PDB entry 2QTA | X-ray diffraction, 1.85 A resolution | chains A and B

# Chain A (and B)
Molecule: Pyruvate dehydrogenase E1 component
From: Escherichia coli
Notes: EC 1.2.4.1; chain B of this document is another copy of the same molecule, construct and numbering; everything in this record applies to it too
Reference sequence: P0AFG8 (ODP1_ECOLI); residues 1-886 here correspond to UniProt positions 2-887 (UniProt number = residue number + 1)
Sequence (886 residues; row label = number of the first residue in the row):
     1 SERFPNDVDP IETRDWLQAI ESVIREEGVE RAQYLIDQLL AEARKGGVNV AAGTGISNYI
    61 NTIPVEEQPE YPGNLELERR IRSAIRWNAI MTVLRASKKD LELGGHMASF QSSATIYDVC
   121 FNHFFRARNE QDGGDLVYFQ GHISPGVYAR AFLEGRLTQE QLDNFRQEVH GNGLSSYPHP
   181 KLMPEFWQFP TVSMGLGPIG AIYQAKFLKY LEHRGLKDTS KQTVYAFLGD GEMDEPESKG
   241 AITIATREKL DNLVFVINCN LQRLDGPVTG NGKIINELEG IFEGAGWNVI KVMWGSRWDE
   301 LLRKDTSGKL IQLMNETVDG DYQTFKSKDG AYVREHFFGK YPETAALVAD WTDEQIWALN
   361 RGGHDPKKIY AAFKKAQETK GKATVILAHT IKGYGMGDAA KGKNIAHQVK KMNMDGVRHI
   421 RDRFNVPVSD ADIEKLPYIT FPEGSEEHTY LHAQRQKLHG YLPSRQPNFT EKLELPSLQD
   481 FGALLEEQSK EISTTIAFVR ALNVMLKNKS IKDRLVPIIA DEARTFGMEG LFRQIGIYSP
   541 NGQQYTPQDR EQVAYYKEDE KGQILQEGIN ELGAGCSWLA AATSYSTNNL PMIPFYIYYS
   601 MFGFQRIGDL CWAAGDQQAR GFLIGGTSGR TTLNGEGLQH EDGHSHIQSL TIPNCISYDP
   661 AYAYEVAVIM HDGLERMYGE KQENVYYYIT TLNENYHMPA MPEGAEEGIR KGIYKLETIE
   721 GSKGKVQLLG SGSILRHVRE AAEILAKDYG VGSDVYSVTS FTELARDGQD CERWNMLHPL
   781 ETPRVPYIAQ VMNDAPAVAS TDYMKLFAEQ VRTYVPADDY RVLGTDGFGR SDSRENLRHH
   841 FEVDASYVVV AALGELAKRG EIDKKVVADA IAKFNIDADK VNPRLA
Not modelled in the structure: 1-55, 401-413, 541-557
Construct notes: engineered mutation Lys401 (Glu402 in P0AFG8)
Bound ions: Mg2+: Asp230, Asn260, Gln262 (together with thiamine diphosphate)
Ligand contacts:
  - thiamine diphosphate (TPP), molecule 1: His106, Ser109, Gln140, His142, Val192, Ser193, Met194, Gly229, Asp230, Gly231, Glu232, Glu235, Asn258, Asn260, Gln262, Arg263, Leu264, Lys392
  - thiamine diphosphate (TPP), molecule 2: Asp521, Glu522, Ile569, Glu571, Tyr599, Phe602, Arg606, His640
Curated features (UniProtKB/Swiss-Prot):
  - binding site (Mg(2+)): Asp230, Asn260, Gln262
  - modified residue: Lys715 (N6-acetyllysine)

# Interface between chain A and chain B
Contacting residue pairs (255):
  Leu101(A) - Asn634(B)  hydrogen bond (backbone-side chain)
  Glu102(A) - Asn634(B)  hydrogen bond (backbone-side chain)
  Leu103(A) - Gly635(B)
  Leu103(A) - Asp832(B)
  Leu103(A) - Ser833(B)
  Arg166(A) - Gly635(B)  hydrogen bond (side chain-backbone)
  Arg166(A) - Glu636(B)  salt bridge
  Arg166(A) - Ser831(B)
  Arg166(A) - Asp832(B)  hydrogen bond (backbone-backbone)
  Gln167(A) - Ser831(B)
  Gln167(A) - Asp832(B)  hydrogen bond
  Gln167(A) - Asn836(B)
  Glu168(A) - Arg830(B)
  Glu168(A) - Ser831(B)  hydrogen bond (side chain-backbone)
  Glu168(A) - Asp832(B)  hydrogen bond (backbone-side chain)
  Val169(A) - Asp832(B)  hydrogen bond (backbone-side chain)
  Val169(A) - Leu837(B)  hydrophobic
  Val169(A) - His840(B)
  His170(A) - Asn836(B)
  Ser176(A) - Gly635(B)
  Ser176(A) - Glu636(B)  hydrogen bond (side chain-backbone)
  Ser176(A) - Ser831(B)  hydrogen bond
  Tyr177(A) - Glu636(B)  hydrogen bond
  Tyr177(A) - His640(B)
  His179(A) - Leu638(B)
  His179(A) - Gln639(B)
  Lys181(A) - Leu638(B)
  Lys181(A) - Phe828(B)
  Lys181(A) - Leu885(B)
  Lys181(A) - Ala886(B)
  Leu182(A) - Leu638(B)  hydrophobic
  Leu182(A) - Gly829(B)
  Leu182(A) - Arg830(B)
  Pro190(A) - Gln639(B)
  Val192(A) - Gln639(B)
  Ser193(A) - Phe602(B)
  Ser193(A) - Arg606(B)  hydrogen bond
  Ser193(A) - Gln639(B)
  Met194(A) - Ile569(B)  hydrophobic
  Met194(A) - Arg606(B)  hydrogen bond (backbone-side chain)
  Gly195(A) - Arg606(B)
  Leu196(A) - Arg606(B)
  Ile199(A) - Pro236(B)  hydrophobic
  Gly231(A) - Ile569(B)
  Glu232(A) - Ile569(B)
  Asp234(A) - Arg247(B)  salt bridge
  Asp234(A) - Ile569(B)
  Asp234(A) - Asn570(B)
  Glu235(A) - Ile569(B)  hydrogen bond (backbone-backbone)
  Glu235(A) - Asn570(B)
  Glu235(A) - Glu571(B)
  Glu235(A) - Arg606(B)  salt bridge
  Pro236(A) - Ile199(B)  hydrophobic
  Pro236(A) - Pro236(B)
  Pro236(A) - Gly240(B)
  Pro236(A) - Asn570(B)
  Glu237(A) - Arg606(B)  salt bridge
  Lys239(A) - Gly240(B)
  Gly240(A) - Pro236(B)
  Gly240(A) - Lys239(B)
  Gly240(A) - Gly240(B)
  Thr243(A) - Glu277(B)  hydrogen bond
  Thr243(A) - Ile281(B)
  Arg247(A) - Asp234(B)  salt bridge
  Arg247(A) - Thr269(B)
  Arg247(A) - Ile274(B)
  Arg247(A) - Glu277(B)  salt bridge
  Arg263(A) - Asp521(B)  salt bridge
  Arg263(A) - Gln566(B)
  Leu264(A) - Asp521(B)  hydrogen bond (backbone-side chain)
  Leu264(A) - Glu522(B)
  Asp265(A) - Asp521(B)  hydrogen bond (backbone-side chain)
  Asp265(A) - Glu522(B)
  Asp265(A) - Ala523(B)  hydrogen bond (side chain-backbone)
  Asp265(A) - Arg524(B)  hydrogen bond (side chain-backbone)
  Thr269(A) - Arg247(B)
  Asn271(A) - Ser539(B)
  Ile274(A) - Arg247(B)
  Glu277(A) - Thr243(B)  hydrogen bond
  Glu277(A) - Arg247(B)  salt bridge
  Gly280(A) - Gly284(B)
  Ile281(A) - Ile281(B)  hydrophobic
  Ile281(A) - Gly284(B)  hydrogen bond (backbone-backbone)
  Gly284(A) - Gly280(B)
  Gly284(A) - Ile281(B)  hydrogen bond (backbone-backbone)
  Asp521(A) - Arg263(B)  salt bridge
  Asp521(A) - Leu264(B)  hydrogen bond (side chain-backbone)
  Asp521(A) - Asp265(B)  hydrogen bond (side chain-backbone)
  Glu522(A) - Leu264(B)
  Glu522(A) - Asp265(B)
  Ala523(A) - Asp265(B)  hydrogen bond (backbone-side chain)
  Arg524(A) - Leu264(B)  hydrogen bond (side chain-backbone)
  Arg524(A) - Asp265(B)  salt bridge
  Gln566(A) - Arg263(B)
  Gly568(A) - Arg263(B)
  Ile569(A) - Met194(B)  hydrophobic
  Ile569(A) - Gly231(B)
  Ile569(A) - Glu232(B)
  Ile569(A) - Asp234(B)
  Ile569(A) - Glu235(B)  hydrogen bond (backbone-backbone)
  Ile569(A) - Arg263(B)
  Asn570(A) - Asp234(B)  hydrogen bond (side chain-backbone)
  Asn570(A) - Glu235(B)
  Asn570(A) - Pro236(B)
  Glu571(A) - Glu235(B)  hydrogen bond (backbone-side chain)
  Met601(A) - Trp612(B)
  Phe602(A) - Ser193(B)
  Gln605(A) - Gly608(B)
  Gln605(A) - Asp609(B)  hydrogen bond
  Gln605(A) - Trp612(B)
  Arg606(A) - Ser193(B)  hydrogen bond
  Arg606(A) - Met194(B)  hydrogen bond (side chain-backbone)
  Arg606(A) - Gly195(B)
  Arg606(A) - Leu196(B)
  Arg606(A) - Glu235(B)  salt bridge
  Arg606(A) - Glu237(B)  salt bridge
  Arg606(A) - Asp609(B)  salt bridge
  Gly608(A) - Gln605(B)
  Asp609(A) - Phe602(B)
  Asp609(A) - Gln605(B)  hydrogen bond
  Asp609(A) - Arg606(B)  salt bridge
  Trp612(A) - Met601(B)
  Trp612(A) - Gln605(B)
  Trp612(A) - Arg630(B)
  Trp612(A) - Leu638(B)  hydrogen bond (side chain-backbone)
  Trp612(A) - His644(B)
  Trp612(A) - Phe828(B)  hydrophobic
  Ala613(A) - Gln639(B)
  Gly615(A) - Phe828(B)
  Asp616(A) - Leu638(B)
  Asp616(A) - Gln639(B)
  Arg630(A) - Trp612(B)
  Asn634(A) - Leu101(B)  hydrogen bond (side chain-backbone)
  Asn634(A) - Glu102(B)  hydrogen bond (side chain-backbone)
  Gly635(A) - Leu103(B)
  Gly635(A) - Arg166(B)  hydrogen bond (backbone-side chain)
  Gly635(A) - Ser176(B)
  Glu636(A) - Arg166(B)  salt bridge
  Glu636(A) - Ser176(B)  hydrogen bond (backbone-side chain)
  Glu636(A) - Tyr177(B)  hydrogen bond
  Leu638(A) - His179(B)
  Leu638(A) - Lys181(B)
  Leu638(A) - Leu182(B)  hydrophobic
  Leu638(A) - Trp612(B)  hydrogen bond (backbone-side chain)
  Leu638(A) - Asp616(B)
  Gln639(A) - His179(B)
  Gln639(A) - Pro190(B)
  Gln639(A) - Val192(B)
  Gln639(A) - Ser193(B)
  Gln639(A) - Trp612(B)
  Gln639(A) - Ala613(B)
  Gln639(A) - Asp616(B)
  His640(A) - Tyr177(B)
  His640(A) - Val192(B)
  His644(A) - Trp612(B)
  His644(A) - Thr651(B)
  Ile647(A) - Ile647(B)
  Ile647(A) - Thr651(B)
  Leu650(A) - Met804(B)
  Leu650(A) - Leu806(B)  hydrophobic
  Thr651(A) - His644(B)
  Thr651(A) - Ile647(B)
  Thr651(A) - Met804(B)
  Pro653(A) - Gly827(B)
  Pro653(A) - Phe828(B)
  Pro653(A) - Arg884(B)
  Asn654(A) - Phe828(B)
  Arg766(A) - Arg884(B)
  Gln769(A) - Lys805(B)
  Gln769(A) - Asp826(B)
  Asp770(A) - Asn882(B)  hydrogen bond
  Asp770(A) - Arg884(B)  salt bridge
  Arg773(A) - Glu842(B)  salt bridge
  Arg773(A) - Lys880(B)  hydrogen bond (side chain-backbone)
  Arg773(A) - Val881(B)
  Arg773(A) - Asn882(B)
  Arg773(A) - Pro883(B)
  Met776(A) - Arg821(B)
  Met776(A) - Leu823(B)  hydrophobic
  Leu777(A) - Ile871(B)
  Leu777(A) - Ala878(B)
  His778(A) - Ala878(B)
  His778(A) - Asp879(B)  salt bridge
  Pro779(A) - Lys864(B)
  Pro779(A) - Val867(B)  hydrophobic
  Pro779(A) - Ala868(B)
  Pro779(A) - Ile871(B)
  Leu780(A) - Lys864(B)
  Leu780(A) - Ala868(B)  hydrophobic
  Met804(A) - Leu650(B)
  Met804(A) - Thr651(B)
  Lys805(A) - Gln769(B)
  Leu806(A) - Leu650(B)  hydrophobic
  Leu806(A) - Leu806(B)  hydrophobic
  Leu806(A) - Gln810(B)
  Glu809(A) - Gln769(B)  hydrogen bond
  Glu809(A) - Gln810(B)
  Glu809(A) - Thr813(B)
  Glu809(A) - Tyr814(B)  hydrogen bond
  Gln810(A) - Leu806(B)
  Arg812(A) - Arg812(B)
  Arg812(A) - Thr813(B)
  Thr813(A) - Glu809(B)  hydrogen bond
  Thr813(A) - Arg812(B)
  Tyr814(A) - Glu809(B)
  Arg821(A) - Glu772(B)  salt bridge
  Arg821(A) - Arg773(B)
  Arg821(A) - Met776(B)
  Asp826(A) - Gln769(B)
  Gly827(A) - Pro653(B)
  Phe828(A) - Lys181(B)
  Phe828(A) - Trp612(B)  hydrophobic
  Phe828(A) - Gly615(B)
  Phe828(A) - Pro653(B)
  Phe828(A) - Asn654(B)
  Gly829(A) - Leu182(B)
  Arg830(A) - Glu168(B)
  Arg830(A) - Leu182(B)
  Ser831(A) - Arg166(B)
  Ser831(A) - Gln167(B)
  Ser831(A) - Glu168(B)  hydrogen bond (backbone-side chain)
  Ser831(A) - Ser176(B)  hydrogen bond
  Asp832(A) - Leu103(B)
  Asp832(A) - Arg166(B)  hydrogen bond (backbone-backbone)
  Asp832(A) - Gln167(B)  hydrogen bond
  Asp832(A) - Glu168(B)  hydrogen bond (side chain-backbone)
  Asp832(A) - Val169(B)  hydrogen bond (side chain-backbone)
  Ser833(A) - Leu103(B)
  Arg834(A) - Glu102(B)
  Asn836(A) - Gln167(B)
  Asn836(A) - His170(B)
  Leu837(A) - Val169(B)  hydrophobic
  Glu842(A) - Arg773(B)  salt bridge
  Gly854(A) - Met776(B)
  Lys858(A) - Met776(B)
  Lys864(A) - Pro779(B)  hydrogen bond (side chain-backbone)
  Lys864(A) - Leu780(B)
  Val867(A) - Pro779(B)  hydrophobic
  Ala868(A) - Leu780(B)  hydrophobic
  Ile871(A) - Met776(B)
  Ile871(A) - Leu777(B)
  Ile876(A) - Leu777(B)  hydrophobic
  Ala878(A) - Leu777(B)
  Ala878(A) - His778(B)
  Asp879(A) - His778(B)  salt bridge
  Lys880(A) - Arg773(B)  hydrogen bond (backbone-side chain)
  Val881(A) - Arg773(B)
  Asn882(A) - Asp770(B)  hydrogen bond
  Asn882(A) - Arg773(B)
  Pro883(A) - Arg773(B)
  Arg884(A) - Pro653(B)
  Arg884(A) - Arg766(B)
  Arg884(A) - Asp770(B)  salt bridge
  Leu885(A) - Lys181(B)
  Ala886(A) - Lys181(B)
Also at the interface, not in a pair above, chain A (134 interface residues in all): Ser175, Thr191, Ile242, Ile244, Val268, Ala285, Ser539, Glu567, Leu572, Phe604, Gly637, Gln648, Ile652, His840, Tyr847, Val850
Also at the interface, not in a pair above, chain B (139 interface residues in all): Ser175, Pro178, Thr191, Ile242, Gly266, Val268, Asn271, Ala285, Thr525, Glu567, Gly568, Leu572, Phe604, Gly637, Gln648, Ile652, Trp774, Arg834, Tyr847, Val850, Ala851, Lys865, Ile876

# Summary
134 residues of chain A and 139 residues of chain B are in contact; the contacts include 54 hydrogen bonds and
22 salt bridges. Polar pairs include Arg166(A)-Glu636(B), Asp234(A)-Arg247(B) and Glu235(A)-Arg606(B). Bound
to chain A: thiamine diphosphate. From UniProt: 3 Mg2+-binding residues on chain A.
Chain A and chain B are both Pyruvate dehydrogenase E1 component (Escherichia coli); the structure, E. coli
Pyruvate dehydrogenase E1 component E401K mutant with thiamin diphosphate, was determined by X-ray diffraction
(same publication as 2QTC).
